4DPM - chains A and B; structure by X-ray diffraction, 2.30 A resolution.

== Chain A (and B) ==
Molecule: Malonyl-CoA/succinyl-CoA reductase
Source organism: Sulfolobus tokodaii
Notes: EC 1.2.1.75, 1.2.1.76; chain B of this document is another copy of the same molecule, construct and numbering; everything in this record applies to it too
UniProt: Q96YK1 (Q96YK1_SULTO); residues 1-359 here = UniProt positions 1-359
Sequence (359 residues; numbered 1 to 359; the number before each row is that of its first residue):
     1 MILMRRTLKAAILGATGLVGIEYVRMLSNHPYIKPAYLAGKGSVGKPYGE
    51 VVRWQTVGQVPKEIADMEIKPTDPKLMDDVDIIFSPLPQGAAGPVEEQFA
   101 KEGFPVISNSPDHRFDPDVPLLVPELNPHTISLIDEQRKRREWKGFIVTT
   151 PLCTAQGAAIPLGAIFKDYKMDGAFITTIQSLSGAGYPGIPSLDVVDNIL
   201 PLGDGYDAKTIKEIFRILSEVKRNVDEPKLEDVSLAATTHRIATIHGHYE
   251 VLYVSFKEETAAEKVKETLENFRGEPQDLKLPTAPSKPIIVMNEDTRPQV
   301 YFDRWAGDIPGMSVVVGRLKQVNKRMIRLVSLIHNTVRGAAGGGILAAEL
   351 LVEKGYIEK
Not modelled in the structure: 1-5
Metal / ion sites: Mg2+: Tyr187 (together with coenzyme A)
Ligand contacts: coenzyme A (COA): Gly14, Thr16, Gly17, Leu18, Val19, Gly40, Lys41, Gly42, Ser43, Val44, Val51, Ile69, Thr72, Pro86, Leu87, Pro88, Ala91, Asn109, Ser110, Pro111, Arg114, Cys153, Ser183, Gly184, Ala185, Gly186, Tyr187, Asn335, Thr336, Ala340
Curated features (UniProtKB/Swiss-Prot):
  - active site: Cys153 (Acyl-thioester intermediate), His248 (Proton acceptor)
  - binding site (NADP(+)): Thr16 to Val19, Ser183, Gly184, Asn335, Thr336
What the authors report for this chain:
  - Mg2+ coordination: Tyr187
  - binding site for coenzyme A: Cys153, Asn335
  - specificity-determining residues: Leu152, Tyr206, Arg241 (proposed by the authors, not directly observed)
  - catalytic residues: Arg114, Thr154, Lys209 (proposed by the authors, not directly observed)

== Chain A / chain B interface ==
Residue-residue contacts (32; chain A residue first):
  Leu18(A) with Leu193(B), hydrophobic
  Arg53(A) with Leu193(B), hydrogen bond (side chain-backbone); Asp194(B), salt bridge
  Gln55(A) with Leu193(B)
  Leu182(A) with Ser192(B)
  Gly186(A) with Leu193(B)
  Tyr187(A) with Pro191(B), hydrophobic; Asp194(B), hydrogen bond
  Pro188(A) with Pro191(B)
  Ile190(A) with Pro191(B); Ser192(B), hydrogen bond (backbone-backbone)
  Pro191(A) with Tyr187(B), hydrophobic; Pro188(B); Ile190(B); Ser192(B)
  Ser192(A) with Leu182(B); Ile190(B), hydrogen bond (side chain-backbone); Pro191(B); Ser192(B); Val195(B)
  Leu193(A) with Leu18(B), hydrophobic; Arg53(B), hydrogen bond (backbone-side chain); Gln55(B); Leu182(B), hydrophobic; Gly186(B)
  Asp194(A) with Arg53(B), salt bridge; Tyr187(B), hydrogen bond
  Val195(A) with Ser192(B)
  Val196(A) with Ala243(B); Ile245(B), hydrophobic
  Ala243(A) with Val196(B)
  Ile245(A) with Val196(B), hydrophobic
Other interface residues (no listed pair), chain A (18 interface residues in all): Ser183, Asp197
Other interface residues (no listed pair), chain B (18 interface residues in all): Ser183, Asp197

== Overview ==
Chain A and chain B each contribute 18 residues to their interface, with 6 hydrogen bonds and 2 salt bridges.
Among the polar pairs are Arg53(A)-Asp194(B), Arg53(A)-Leu193(B) and Tyr187(A)-Asp194(B). Chain A binds
coenzyme A. From the paper: catalytic residues Arg114(A), Thr154(A) and Lys209(A); a binding site for coenzyme
A at Cys153(A) and Asn335(A).
Both chains are Malonyl-CoA/succinyl-CoA reductase (Sulfolobus tokodaii). Entry 4DPM (Structure of
malonyl-coenzyme A reductase from crenarchaeota in complex with CoA) was determined by X-ray diffraction,
deposited together with 4DPL and 4DPK.
